Entry 6FKJ (X-ray diffraction, 2.15 A resolution); this record covers chains C and E of the 6 polymer chains in the assembly.

# Chain C
Name: Tubulin alpha-1B chain
Organism: Bos taurus
UniProtKB: P81947 (TBA1B_BOVIN); residue numbers follow UniProt; this construct covers 1-451
Sequence (451 residues; row label = number of the first residue in the row):
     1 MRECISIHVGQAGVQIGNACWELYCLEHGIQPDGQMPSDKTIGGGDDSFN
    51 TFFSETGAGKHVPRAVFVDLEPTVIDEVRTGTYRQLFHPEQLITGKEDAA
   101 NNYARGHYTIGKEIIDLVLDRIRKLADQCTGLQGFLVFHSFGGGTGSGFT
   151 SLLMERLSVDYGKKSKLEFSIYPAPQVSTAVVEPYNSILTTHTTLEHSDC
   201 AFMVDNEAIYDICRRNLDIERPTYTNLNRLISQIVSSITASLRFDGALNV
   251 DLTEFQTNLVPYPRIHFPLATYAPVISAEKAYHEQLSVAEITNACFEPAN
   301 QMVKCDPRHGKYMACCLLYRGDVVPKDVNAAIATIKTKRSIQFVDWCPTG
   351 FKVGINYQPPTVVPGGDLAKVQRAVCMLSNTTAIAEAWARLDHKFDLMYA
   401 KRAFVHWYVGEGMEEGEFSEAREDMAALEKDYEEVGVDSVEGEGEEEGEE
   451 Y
Unresolved in the structure: 1, 441-451
Ion coordination: Ca2+: D39, T41, G44, E55
Small-molecule neighbours: GTP (guanosine-5'-triphosphate): G10, Q11, A12, Q15, I16, D69, D98, A99, A100, N101, S140, G142, G143, G144, T145, G146, I171, P173, V177, S178, E183, N206, Y224, L227, N228, I231
Reported in the primary citation:
  - binding site for kni-10075: T179

# Chain E
Name: Stathmin-4
Organism: Rattus norvegicus
UniProtKB: P63043 (STMN4_RAT), isoform P63043-3; residues 3-145 here correspond to UniProt positions 74-216 (UniProt number = residue number + 71)
Sequence (143 residues; row label = number of the first residue in the row):
     3 MADMEVIELNKCTSGQSFEVILKPPSFDGVPEFNASLPRRRDPSLEEIQK
    53 KLEAAEERRKYQEAELLKHLAEKREHEREVIQKAIEENNNFIKMAKEKLA
   103 QKMESNKENREAHLAAMLERLQEKDKHAEEVRKNKELKEEASR
Unresolved in the structure: 3-5, 28-43, 144-145
Differences from the reference sequence: conflict M3 (Ile74 in P63043), A4 (Ser75 in P63043)
Curated features (UniProtKB/Swiss-Prot):
  - modified residue: S19 (Phosphoserine)

# Interface between chain C and chain E
Contacting residue pairs (33):
  H107(C) - L101(E)
  H107(C) - K104(E)
  H107(C) - M105(E)
  Y108(C) - K104(E)
  Y108(C) - M105(E)  hydrophobic
  Y108(C) - N108(E)
  T109(C) - R112(E)
  K112(C) - M105(E)
  E155(C) - L101(E)
  E155(C) - K104(E)  salt bridge
  R156(C) - L101(E)
  S158(C) - F93(E)
  S158(C) - I94(E)
  V159(C) - I94(E)
  V159(C) - A97(E)  hydrophobic
  V159(C) - K98(E)
  G162(C) - N90(E)
  G162(C) - I94(E)
  K163(C) - E89(E)
  K163(C) - N90(E)  hydrogen bond (backbone-side chain)
  K163(C) - F93(E)
  T193(C) - K104(E)
  H197(C) - F93(E)
  V409(C) - H115(E)  hydrogen bond (backbone-side chain)
  G410(C) - R112(E)
  E411(C) - N108(E)  hydrogen bond (backbone-side chain)
  E411(C) - R112(E)  salt bridge
  G412(C) - N108(E)  hydrogen bond (backbone-side chain)
  G412(C) - N111(E)  hydrogen bond (backbone-side chain)
  G412(C) - R112(E)
  M413(C) - N108(E)
  E414(C) - S107(E)  hydrogen bond
  E414(C) - N111(E)  hydrogen bond
Also at the interface, not in a pair above, chain C (21 interface residues in all): L152, E196, E417
Also at the interface, not in a pair above, chain E (15 interface residues in all): K100

# In short
The interface between chain C and chain E involves 21 residues on one side and 15 on the other; the contacts
include 7 hydrogen bonds and 2 salt bridges. Among the polar pairs are E155(C)-K104(E), E411(C)-R112(E) and
K163(C)-N90(E). Chain C binds GTP. The paper reports a binding site for kni-10075 at T179(C).
Chain C is Tubulin alpha-1B chain (Bos taurus) and chain E is Stathmin-4 (Rattus norvegicus); the structure,
Tubulin-TUB075 complex, was determined by X-ray diffraction together with 6FKL from the same study.
